1TC3 - chains A and C of the 3 polymer chains in the assembly; structure by X-ray diffraction, 2.45 A resolution.

Chain A:
Molecule: 21-nt DNA strand
Sequence (21 nucleotides; numbered 1 to 21; the number before each row is that of its first residue):
     1 AGGGGGGGTC CTATAGAACT T

Chain C:
Molecule: Protein (TC3 transposase)
Organism: Caenorhabditis elegans
Notes: fragment: specific dna binding domain, residues 2 - 52; engineered mutation(s): C-TERMINAL 6-HIS TAG
Reference sequence: P34257 (TC3A_CAEEL); residues 202-252 here correspond to UniProt positions 2-52 (UniProt number = residue number - 200)
Sequence (51 residues; row label = number of the first residue in the row):
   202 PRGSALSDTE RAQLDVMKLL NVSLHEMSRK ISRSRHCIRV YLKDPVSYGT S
Construct notes: conflict Val241 (Glu41 in P34257)
Curated features (UniProtKB/Swiss-Prot):
  - DNA-binding region: Pro202

Interface between chain A and chain C:
Pairs across the interface (21):
  DG5(A) - Arg230(C)  salt bridge to the phosphate
  DG6(A) - Ser224(C)  hydrogen bond to the phosphate
  DG6(A) - His226(C)  phosphate contact
  DG6(A) - Arg230(C)  salt bridge to the phosphate
  DG7(A) - Ser224(C)  phosphate contact
  DG7(A) - Leu225(C)  hydrogen bond to the phosphate
  DG7(A) - His226(C)  hydrogen bond to the base
  DG7(A) - Arg236(C)  base contact
  DG8(A) - Leu225(C)  phosphate contact
  DG8(A) - Arg236(C)  salt bridge to the phosphate
  DG8(A) - Arg240(C)  salt bridge to the phosphate
  DT9(A) - Arg240(C)  base contact
  DC10(A) - His237(C)  base contact
  DT12(A) - Arg203(C)  hydrogen bond to the sugar
  DA13(A) - Pro202(C)  base contact
  DA13(A) - Arg203(C)  hydrogen bond to the sugar
  DT14(A) - Pro202(C)  base contact
  DA15(A) - Pro202(C)  sugar contact
  DA15(A) - Gly204(C)  sugar contact
  DA15(A) - Ser205(C)  phosphate contact
  DG16(A) - Ala206(C)  hydrogen bond to the phosphate
Interface residues without a listed pair, chain A (12 interface residues in all): DC11
Interface residues without a listed pair, chain C (13 interface residues in all): Glu227

In short:
12 residues of chain A face 13 of chain C across their interface; the contacts include 6 hydrogen bonds and 4
salt bridges. Among the polar pairs are DG7(A)-His226(C), DT12(A)-Arg203(C) and DA13(A)-Arg203(C). From
UniProt: a DNA-binding region on chain C.
Here chain A is a 21-nt DNA strand and chain C is Protein (TC3 transposase) (Caenorhabditis elegans). Entry
1TC3 (Transposase TC3A1-65 from caenorhabditis elegans) was determined by X-ray diffraction.
